5O1Z - chains A and B; structure by X-ray diffraction, 3.40 A resolution.

# Chain A
Protein: Protein NRD1
Organism: Saccharomyces cerevisiae
Reference sequence: P53617 (NRD1_YEAST); numbering as in UniProt (aligned over 290-468)
Amino-acid sequence (180 residues; numbered 289 to 468; the number before each row is that of its first residue):
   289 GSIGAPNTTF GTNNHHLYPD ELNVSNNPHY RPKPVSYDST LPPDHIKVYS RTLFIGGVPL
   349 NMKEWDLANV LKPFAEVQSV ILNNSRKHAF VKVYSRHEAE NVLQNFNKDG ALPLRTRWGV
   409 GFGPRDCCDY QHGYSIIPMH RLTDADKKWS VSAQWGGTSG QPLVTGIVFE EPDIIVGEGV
Disordered / not traced: 289-301, 465-468
Construct notes: expression tag (289)
Reported in the primary citation:
  - binding site for the 6-nt RNA strand (chain B): Arg-403
  - mutagenesis - W353A: unchanged binding to CCGUAACC
  - mutagenesis - K335E: decreased binding to GUAA
  - mutagenesis - W353A, R374A, R413G, C415S/C416S, W437A: unchanged growth
  - mutagenesis - K335E, K335E/Y418A, K335M, K335R, T340A, K380A, Y418A, V468*: decreased growth

# Chain B
Molecule: 6-nt RNA strand
Sequence (6 nucleotides; each row starts with the number of its first residue):
     1 CGUAAA

# How chain A and chain B interact
Contacting residue pairs (28; chain A residue first):
  Thr-340(A) / A4(B)  base contact
  Phe-342(A) / G2(B)  base contact
  Phe-342(A) / U3(B)  stacking on the base
  Gly-344(A) / G2(B)  base contact
  Gly-345(A) / G2(B)  hydrogen bond to the base
  Ile-369(A) / A4(B)  base contact
  Arg-374(A) / G2(B)  sugar contact
  Lys-375(A) / G2(B)  base contact
  His-376(A) / G2(B)  hydrogen bond to the sugar
  Phe-378(A) / U3(B)  sugar contact
  Phe-378(A) / A4(B)  stacking on the base
  Arg-403(A) / C1(B)  base contact
  Arg-403(A) / G2(B)  hydrogen bond to the base
  Arg-405(A) / U3(B)  base contact
  Trp-406(A) / U3(B)  hydrogen bond to the base
  Gly-407(A) / U3(B)  base contact
  Val-408(A) / A4(B)  hydrogen bond to the base
  Gly-409(A) / A4(B)  base contact
  Gly-409(A) / A5(B)  hydrogen bond to the base
  Arg-413(A) / A4(B)  salt bridge to the phosphate
  Arg-413(A) / A5(B)  salt bridge to the phosphate
  Arg-413(A) / A6(B)  base contact
  Tyr-418(A) / U3(B)  base contact
  Ile-462(A) / A5(B)  base contact
  Ile-462(A) / A6(B)  base contact
  Ile-463(A) / A6(B)  sugar contact
  Val-464(A) / A5(B)  base contact
  Val-464(A) / A6(B)  sugar contact
Interface residues without a listed pair, chain A (21 interface residues in all): His-303

# Summary
The interface between chain A and chain B involves 21 residues on one side and 6 on the other; the contacts
include 6 hydrogen bonds, 2 salt bridges and 2 aromatic stacking contacts. Among the polar pairs are
Gly-345(A)/G2(B), Arg-403(A)/G2(B) and Trp-406(A)/U3(B). From the paper: a binding site for the 6-nt RNA
strand (chain B) at Arg-403(A); K335E, K335E/Y418A and K335M of chain A, among others, reduce growth; 13
substitutions were tested in all.
Here chain A is Protein NRD1 (Saccharomyces cerevisiae) and chain B is a 6-nt RNA strand. Entry 5O1Z
(Structure of Nrd1 RNA binding domain in complex with RNA (CGUAAA)) was determined by X-ray diffraction (same
publication as 5O1W, 5O1X, 5O1Y and 5O20).
